8WOC - chains L and M of the 13 polymer chains in the assembly; structure by electron microscopy, 3.28 A resolution.

[Chain L (and M)]
Molecule: Helicase HerA central domain-containing protein
Organism: Paenibacillus sp. 453mf
Notes: chain M of this document is another copy of the same molecule, construct and numbering; everything in this record applies to it too
UniProtKB: A0A1I6T0T5 (A0A1I6T0T5_9BACL); residues 7-696 here correspond to UniProt positions 1-690 (UniProt number = residue number - 6)
Amino-acid sequence (696 residues; row label = number of the first residue in the row):
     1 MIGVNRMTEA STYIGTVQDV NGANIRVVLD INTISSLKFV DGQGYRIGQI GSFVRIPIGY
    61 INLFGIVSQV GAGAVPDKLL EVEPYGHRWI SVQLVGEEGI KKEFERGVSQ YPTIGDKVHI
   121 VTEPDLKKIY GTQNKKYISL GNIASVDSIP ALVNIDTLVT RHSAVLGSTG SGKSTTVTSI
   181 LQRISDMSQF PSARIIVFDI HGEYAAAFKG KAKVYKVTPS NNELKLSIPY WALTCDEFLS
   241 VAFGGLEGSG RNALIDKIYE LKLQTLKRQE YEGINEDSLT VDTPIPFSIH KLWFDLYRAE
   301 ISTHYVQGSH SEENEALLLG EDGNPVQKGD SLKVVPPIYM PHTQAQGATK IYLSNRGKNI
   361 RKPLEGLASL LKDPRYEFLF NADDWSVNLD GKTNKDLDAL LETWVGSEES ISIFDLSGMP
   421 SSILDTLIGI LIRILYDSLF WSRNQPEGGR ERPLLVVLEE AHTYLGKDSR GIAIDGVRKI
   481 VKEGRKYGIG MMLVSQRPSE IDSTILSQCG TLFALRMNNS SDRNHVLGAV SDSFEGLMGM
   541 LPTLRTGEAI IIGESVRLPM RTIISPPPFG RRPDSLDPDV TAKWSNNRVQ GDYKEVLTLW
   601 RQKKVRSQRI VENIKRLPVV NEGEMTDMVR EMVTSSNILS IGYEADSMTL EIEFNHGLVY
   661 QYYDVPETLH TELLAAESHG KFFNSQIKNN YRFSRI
Unresolved in the structure: 1-7, 620-635 (chain M: 1-8, 620-635)
Differences from the reference sequence: initiating methionine (1); expression tag (2-6)

[Chain L / chain M interface]
Pairs across the interface - 123 pairs, chain L then chain M:
  Gln18(L) with Gly71(M); Ala72(M), hydrogen bond (backbone-backbone); His87(M)
  Asp19(L) with Val70(M); Gly73(M)
  Val20(L) with Ile50(M), hydrophobic; Val70(M), hydrogen bond (backbone-backbone)
  Asn21(L) with Gln69(M), hydrogen bond
  Gly22(L) with Gly539(M)
  Ala23(L) with Gly539(M), hydrogen bond (backbone-backbone); Pro542(M), hydrophobic; Thr543(M)
  Ile58(L) with Arg46(M)
  Lys78(L) with Asp77(M); Leu80(M)
  Leu79(L) with Leu80(M), hydrophobic
  Val82(L) with Leu80(M), hydrophobic; Glu81(M)
  Leu94(L) with Thr543(M)
  Glu105(L) with Arg545(M)
  Arg106(L) with Asn518(M), hydrogen bond; Arg545(M)
  Gly107(L) with Leu544(M); Arg545(M)
  Val108(L) with Thr543(M)
  Ser109(L) with Arg545(M)
  Gln110(L) with Arg46(M), hydrogen bond; Gln49(M)
  Tyr111(L) with Gln49(M), hydrogen bond (backbone-side chain); Met540(M), hydrogen bond; Thr543(M), hydrogen bond
  Thr113(L) with Ile47(M); Gly48(M)
  Ile114(L) with Val70(M), hydrophobic; Gly71(M); His87(M)
  Lys136(L) with Asp579(M), salt bridge; Thr581(M)
  Asp156(L) with Asp579(M); Val580(M), hydrogen bond (side chain-backbone); Thr581(M), hydrogen bond (side chain-backbone)
  Val159(L) with Val580(M), hydrophobic
  Thr160(L) with Pro578(M); Val580(M)
  Arg161(L) with Asp577(M), salt bridge
  Ile184(L) with Trp584(M), hydrophobic
  Phe190(L) with Trp584(M), hydrophobic
  Pro191(L) with Trp584(M); Asn586(M); Arg588(M), hydrogen bond (backbone-side chain)
  Ser192(L) with Lys583(M); Trp584(M), hydrogen bond (backbone-backbone); Asn586(M)
  Arg194(L) with Tyr593(M), hydrogen bond
  Arg251(L) with Lys362(M)
  Asn252(L) with Arg361(M)
  Asp256(L) with Arg361(M), salt bridge
  Glu272(L) with Gln602(M)
  Gly273(L) with Gln602(M)
  Ile274(L) with Arg601(M)
  Asp277(L) with Val335(M); Lys372(M)
  Pro284(L) with Arg601(M), hydrogen bond (backbone-side chain)
  Gly308(L) with Ala345(M)
  Asp396(L) with Leu597(M); Arg601(M), salt bridge
  Leu397(L) with Leu597(M), hydrophobic; Trp600(M), hydrophobic
  Asp398(L) with Leu597(M)
  Glu402(L) with Tyr593(M)
  Val405(L) with Tyr593(M), hydrogen bond (backbone-side chain)
  Gly406(L) with Tyr593(M)
  Ser407(L) with Arg588(M)
  Glu408(L) with Arg588(M), hydrogen bond (backbone-side chain)
  Ser410(L) with Arg588(M)
  Asp437(L) with Trp600(M)
  Phe440(L) with Arg375(M)
  Trp441(L) with Leu599(M); Trp600(M); Lys603(M); Lys604(M); Val605(M), hydrophobic
  Ser442(L) with Val596(M)
  Arg443(L) with Val605(M)
  Asn444(L) with Val605(M), hydrogen bond (side chain-backbone); Ser694(M); Arg695(M)
  Gln445(L) with Leu599(M); Arg692(M); Ser694(M)
  Pro446(L) with Arg692(M); Phe693(M)
  Glu447(L) with Gly591(M); Asp592(M), hydrogen bond (side chain-backbone); Tyr593(M); Val596(M)
  Arg450(L) with Leu576(M); Pro578(M)
  Glu451(L) with Lys583(M), salt bridge; Tyr660(M), hydrogen bond; Phe693(M)
  Arg452(L) with Arg588(M)
  Pro453(L) with Val580(M), hydrophobic; Lys583(M); Trp584(M), hydrogen bond (backbone-side chain)
  Glu483(L) with Arg375(M), salt bridge; Met419(M)
  Arg485(L) with His201(M); Ser575(M); Asp577(M); Pro578(M)
  Lys486(L) with Ser417(M); Pro578(M)
  Gly488(L) with Pro578(M)
  Ser507(L) with Arg497(M), hydrogen bond
  Gly528(L) with Arg497(M), hydrogen bond (backbone-side chain)
  Val530(L) with Arg497(M); Asn519(M)
  Ser531(L) with Asn518(M); Asn519(M)
  Asp532(L) with Asn518(M)
  Ser533(L) with Asn519(M)
  Glu554(L) with Thr169(M)
Also at the interface, not in a pair above, chain L (83 interface residues in all): Ile155, Gln189, Ala193, Tyr271, Ser278, Leu401, Arg433, Ile434, Ser438, Lys482, Tyr487
Also at the interface, not in a pair above, chain M (74 interface residues in all): Pro84, Lys333, Pro374, Gly418, Ser421, Arg516, Thr546, Arg561, Ser585, Lys594, Glu595, Thr598, Ser607

[Summary]
83 residues of chain L and 74 residues of chain M are in contact; the contacts include 23 hydrogen bonds and 6
salt bridges. Among the polar pairs are Lys136(L)-Asp579(M), Arg161(L)-Asp577(M) and Asp256(L)-Arg361(M).
Chain L and chain M are both Helicase HerA central domain-containing protein (Paenibacillus sp. 453mf); the
structure, Cryo-EM structure of SIR2/HerA complex, was determined by electron microscopy.
